6X59 - chains B and J of the 11 polymer chains in the assembly; structure by electron microscopy, 2.98 A resolution.

Chain B:
Protein: Histone H4
Organism: Homo sapiens
UniProtKB: P62805 (H4_HUMAN); residues 1-102 here correspond to UniProt positions 2-103 (UniProt number = residue number + 1)
Sequence (102 residues; row label = number of the first residue in the row):
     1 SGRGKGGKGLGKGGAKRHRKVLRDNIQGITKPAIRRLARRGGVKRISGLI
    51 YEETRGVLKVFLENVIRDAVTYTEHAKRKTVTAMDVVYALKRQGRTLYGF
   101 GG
Disordered / not traced: 1-22

Chain J:
Molecule: 147-nt DNA strand
Sequence (147 nucleotides; numbered 0 to 146; the number before each row is that of its first residue; numbering starts at 0):
     0 ACAGGATGTATATATCTGACACGTGCCTGGAGACTAGGGAGTAATCCCCT
    50 TGGCGGTTAAAACGCGGGGGACAGCGCGTACGTGCGTTTAAGCGGTGCTA
   100 GAGCTGTCTACGACCAATTGAGCGGCCTCGGCACCGGGATTCTCCAG
Disordered / not traced: 0, 146

How chain B and chain J interact:
Residue-residue contacts (11):
  Arg35(B) - DG81(J)  salt bridge to the phosphate
  Arg45(B) - DC80(J)  sugar contact
  Arg45(B) - DG81(J)  phosphate contact
  Ile46(B) - DC80(J)  sugar contact
  Ile46(B) - DG81(J)  hydrogen bond to the phosphate
  Ser47(B) - DC80(J)  hydrogen bond to the phosphate
  Gly48(B) - DC80(J)  hydrogen bond to the phosphate
  Arg78(B) - DA101(J)  phosphate contact
  Lys79(B) - DG100(J)  phosphate contact
  Lys79(B) - DA101(J)  hydrogen bond to the phosphate
  Thr80(B) - DA101(J)  hydrogen bond to the phosphate
Other interface residues (no listed pair), chain B (9 interface residues in all): Lys44

Summary:
9 residues of chain B and 4 residues of chain J are in contact; the contacts include 5 hydrogen bonds and 1
salt bridge. Polar pairs include Ile46(B)-DG81(J), Ser47(B)-DC80(J) and Gly48(B)-DC80(J).
Chain B is Histone H4 (Homo sapiens) and chain J is a 147-nt DNA strand; the structure, The mouse cGAS
catalytic domain binding to human assembled nucleosome, was determined by electron microscopy together with
6X5A and 6XJD from the same study.
